Entry 3BTP (X-ray diffraction, 2.30 A resolution); this record covers chains A and B.

[Chain A]
Molecule: Single-strand DNA-binding protein
From: Agrobacterium tumefaciens str
UniProtKB: P08062 (VIRE2_AGRT5); residue numbers follow UniProt; this construct covers 1-556
Sequence (556 residues; row label = number of the first residue in the row):
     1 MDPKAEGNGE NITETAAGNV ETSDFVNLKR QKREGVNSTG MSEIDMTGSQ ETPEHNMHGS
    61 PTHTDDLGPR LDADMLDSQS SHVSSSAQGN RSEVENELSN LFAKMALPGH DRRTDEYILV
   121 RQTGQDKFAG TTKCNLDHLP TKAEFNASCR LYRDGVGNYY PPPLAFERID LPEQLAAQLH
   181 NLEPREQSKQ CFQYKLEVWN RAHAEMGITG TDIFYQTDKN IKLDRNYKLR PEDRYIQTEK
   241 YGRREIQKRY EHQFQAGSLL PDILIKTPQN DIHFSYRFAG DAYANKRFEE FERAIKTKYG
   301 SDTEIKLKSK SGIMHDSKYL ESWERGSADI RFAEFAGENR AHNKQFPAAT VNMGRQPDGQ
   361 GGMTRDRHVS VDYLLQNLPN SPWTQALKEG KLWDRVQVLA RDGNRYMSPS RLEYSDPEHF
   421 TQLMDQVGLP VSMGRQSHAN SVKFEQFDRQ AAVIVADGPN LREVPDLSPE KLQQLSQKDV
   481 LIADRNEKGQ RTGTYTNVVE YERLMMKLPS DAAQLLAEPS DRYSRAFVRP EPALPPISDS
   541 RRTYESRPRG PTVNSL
Unresolved in the structure: 1-111, 180-181, 342-344, 358-362, 440-446, 473-475, 518-556
Construct notes: conflict Leu171 (Ile in P08062)
From the paper describing this entry:
  - contacts within the chain: Tyr319-Tyr373, Ser322-Asn377

[Chain B]
Molecule: Protein virE1
From: Agrobacterium tumefaciens str
UniProtKB: P08063 (VIRE1_AGRT5); residues 0-62 here correspond to UniProt positions 1-63 (UniProt number = residue number + 1)
Sequence (63 residues; numbered 0 to 62; the number before each row is that of its first residue; numbering starts at 0):
     0 MVIIKLNANK NMPVLAVEKP QEIHKEELSD HHQSNGFTSL DLEMIELENF VLHCPLPEEN
    60 LAG
Unresolved in the structure: 0-29, 58-62

[Interface between chain A and chain B]
Pairs across the interface (55; chain A residue first):
  Tyr160(A) - Ile44(B)
  Leu164(A) - Gly35(B)
  Leu164(A) - Phe36(B)
  Glu167(A) - Gln32(B)
  Glu167(A) - Phe36(B)
  Arg168(A) - Ile44(B)
  Arg168(A) - Glu47(B)  salt bridge
  Arg168(A) - Asn48(B)  hydrogen bond
  Asp170(A) - Asn48(B)
  Asp170(A) - His52(B)  salt bridge
  Ser188(A) - Gln32(B)
  Gln247(A) - Asn34(B)
  Gln247(A) - Gly35(B)
  Gln247(A) - Phe36(B)  hydrogen bond (side chain-backbone)
  Gln247(A) - Thr37(B)
  Lys248(A) - His31(B)  hydrogen bond (side chain-backbone)
  Lys248(A) - Asn34(B)  hydrogen bond
  Lys248(A) - Gly35(B)
  Tyr250(A) - Gly35(B)
  Ser309(A) - Asp40(B)  hydrogen bond
  Ser311(A) - Gly35(B)
  Ser311(A) - Asp40(B)  hydrogen bond
  Ile313(A) - Asp40(B)
  His315(A) - Asp40(B)  salt bridge
  His315(A) - Met43(B)
  Tyr319(A) - Glu47(B)  hydrogen bond
  Leu320(A) - Met43(B)  hydrophobic
  Trp323(A) - Leu39(B)
  Trp323(A) - Glu42(B)
  Trp323(A) - Met43(B)  hydrophobic
  Trp323(A) - Leu46(B)  hydrophobic
  Met353(A) - Phe49(B)  hydrophobic
  Met353(A) - Val50(B)  hydrophobic
  Met353(A) - Cys53(B)  hydrogen bond (backbone-side chain)
  Gln356(A) - Cys53(B)
  Gln356(A) - Pro54(B)
  Arg367(A) - Glu45(B)  salt bridge
  Arg367(A) - Leu46(B)
  Arg367(A) - Phe49(B)
  Tyr373(A) - Leu46(B)  hydrophobic
  Tyr373(A) - Glu47(B)
  Leu374(A) - Val50(B)  hydrophobic
  Leu378(A) - Val50(B)  hydrophobic
  Leu378(A) - Leu51(B)  hydrophobic
  Pro382(A) - Leu55(B)  hydrophobic
  Trp383(A) - Cys53(B)  hydrogen bond (side chain-backbone)
  Trp383(A) - Pro54(B)
  Trp383(A) - Leu55(B)
  Trp383(A) - Pro56(B)
  Leu392(A) - Leu55(B)  hydrophobic
  Leu392(A) - Pro56(B)
  Arg395(A) - Pro56(B)
  Pro459(A) - Leu46(B)  hydrophobic
  Asn460(A) - Leu46(B)
  Lys471(A) - Glu42(B)  salt bridge
Interface residues without a listed pair, chain A (35 interface residues in all): Asp154, Asn158, Lys310, Arg331, Val369, Asp457
From the paper, about this interface:
  - interface residues, chain A: Arg168(A), Lys248(A), His315(A), Tyr319(A), Trp323(A), Arg367(A), Trp383(A), Lys471(A)
  - interface residues, chain B: Asn34(B), Asp40(B), Glu42(B), Glu45(B), Glu47(B), Asn48(B)

[In short]
35 residues of chain A face 23 of chain B across their interface, with 9 hydrogen bonds and 5 salt bridges.
Among the polar pairs are Arg168(A)-Glu47(B), Asp170(A)-His52(B) and His315(A)-Asp40(B). The paper reports
interface residues Arg168(A), Lys248(A) and Asn34(B) among others; contacts within the chain involving
Tyr319(A), Tyr373(A) and Ser322(A) among others.
Chain A is Single-strand DNA-binding protein and chain B is Protein virE1, both from Agrobacterium tumefaciens
str; the structure, Crystal structure of Agrobacterium tumefaciens VirE2 in complex with its chaperone VirE1:
a novel fold and ..., was determined by X-ray diffraction.
